PDB entry 5M5W | electron microscopy, 3.80 A resolution | chains A and S of the 16 polymer chains in the assembly

[Chain A]
Name: DNA-directed RNA polymerase I subunit RPA190
From: Saccharomyces cerevisiae S288c
Notes: EC 2.7.7.6
Reference sequence: P10964 (RPA1_YEAST); numbering as in UniProt (aligned over 1-1664)
Chain sequence (1664 residues; row label = number of the first residue in the row):
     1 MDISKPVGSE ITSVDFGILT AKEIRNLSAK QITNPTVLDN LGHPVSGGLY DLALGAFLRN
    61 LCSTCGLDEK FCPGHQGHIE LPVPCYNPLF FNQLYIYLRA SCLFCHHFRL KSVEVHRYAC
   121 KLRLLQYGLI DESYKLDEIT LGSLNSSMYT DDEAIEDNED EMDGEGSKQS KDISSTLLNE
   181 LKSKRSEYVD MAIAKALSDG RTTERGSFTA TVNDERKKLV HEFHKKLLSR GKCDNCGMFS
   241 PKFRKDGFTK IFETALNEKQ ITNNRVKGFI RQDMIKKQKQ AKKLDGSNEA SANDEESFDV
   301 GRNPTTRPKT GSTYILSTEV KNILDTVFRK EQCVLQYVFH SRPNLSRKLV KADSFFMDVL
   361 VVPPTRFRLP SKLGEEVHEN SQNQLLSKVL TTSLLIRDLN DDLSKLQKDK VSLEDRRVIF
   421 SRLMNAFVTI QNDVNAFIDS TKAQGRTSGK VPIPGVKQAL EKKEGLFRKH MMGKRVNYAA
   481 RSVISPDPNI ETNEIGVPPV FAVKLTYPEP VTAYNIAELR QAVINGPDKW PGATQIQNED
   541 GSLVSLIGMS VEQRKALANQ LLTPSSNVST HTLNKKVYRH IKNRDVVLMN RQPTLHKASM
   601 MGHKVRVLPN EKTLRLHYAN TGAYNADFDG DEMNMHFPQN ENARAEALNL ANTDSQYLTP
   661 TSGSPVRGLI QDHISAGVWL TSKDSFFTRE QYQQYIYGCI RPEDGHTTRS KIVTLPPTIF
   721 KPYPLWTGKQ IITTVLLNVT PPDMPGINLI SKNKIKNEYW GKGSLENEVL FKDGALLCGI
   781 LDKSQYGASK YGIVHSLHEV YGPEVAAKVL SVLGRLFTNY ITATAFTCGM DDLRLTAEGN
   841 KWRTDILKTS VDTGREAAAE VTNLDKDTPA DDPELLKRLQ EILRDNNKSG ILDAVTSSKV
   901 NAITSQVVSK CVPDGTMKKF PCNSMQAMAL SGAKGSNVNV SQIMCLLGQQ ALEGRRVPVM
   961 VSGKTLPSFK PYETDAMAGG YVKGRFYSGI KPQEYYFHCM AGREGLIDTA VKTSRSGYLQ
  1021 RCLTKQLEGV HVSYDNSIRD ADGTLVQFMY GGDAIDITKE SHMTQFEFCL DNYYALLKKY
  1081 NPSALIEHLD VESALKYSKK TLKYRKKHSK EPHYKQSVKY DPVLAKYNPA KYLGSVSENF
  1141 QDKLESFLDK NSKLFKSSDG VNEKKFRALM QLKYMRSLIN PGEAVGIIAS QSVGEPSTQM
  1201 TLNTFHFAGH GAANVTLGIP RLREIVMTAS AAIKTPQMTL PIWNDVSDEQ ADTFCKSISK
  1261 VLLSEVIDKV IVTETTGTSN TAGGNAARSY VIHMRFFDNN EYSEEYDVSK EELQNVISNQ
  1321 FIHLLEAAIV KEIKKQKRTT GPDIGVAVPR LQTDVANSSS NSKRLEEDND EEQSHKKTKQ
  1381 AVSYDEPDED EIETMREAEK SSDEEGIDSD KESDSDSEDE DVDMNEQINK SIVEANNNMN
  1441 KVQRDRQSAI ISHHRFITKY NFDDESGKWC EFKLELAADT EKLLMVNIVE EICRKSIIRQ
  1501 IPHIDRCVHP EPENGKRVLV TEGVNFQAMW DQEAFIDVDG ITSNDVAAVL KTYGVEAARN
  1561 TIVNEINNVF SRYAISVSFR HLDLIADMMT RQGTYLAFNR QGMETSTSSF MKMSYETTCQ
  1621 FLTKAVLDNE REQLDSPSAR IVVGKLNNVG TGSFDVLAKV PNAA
Disordered / not traced: 144-170, 271-311, 407-416, 1154-1159, 1208-1213, 1353-1432, 1664
UniProt features mapped onto this chain:
  - region: Pro992 to Glu1004 (Bridging helix)
  - binding site (Zn(2+)): Cys62, Cys65, Cys72, His75, Cys102, Cys105, Cys233, Cys236
  - binding site (Mg(2+)): Asp627, Asp629, Asp631
  - modified residue (Phosphoserine): Ser889, Ser1636
Metal / ion sites: Zn2+ site 1: Cys62, Cys65, Cys72, His75; Zn2+ site 2: Cys102, Cys105, Cys233, Cys236
Reported in the primary citation:
  - conformationally variable residues (order/disorder transition): Ala443 to Gly455, Thr1013

[Chain S]
Molecule: Non-template strand
Sequence (70 nucleotides; row label = number of the first residue in the row):
     1 GGTTTAGTCA TGGAGTACAA GTGTGAGGAA AAGTAGTTGG CGTAGCAGGA GAAGTAAAGC
    61 AGTTGAAGAC
Disordered / not traced: 1-52

[Chain A / chain S interface]
Residue-residue contacts (6):
  Arg99(A) with DG59(S), phosphate contact; DC60(S), salt bridge to the phosphate
  His221(A) with DA58(S), phosphate contact
  Thr1228(A) with DA56(S), phosphate contact
  Ser1230(A) with DA56(S), phosphate contact
  Gln1601(A) with DA57(S), phosphate contact
Other interface residues (no listed pair), chain A (7 interface residues in all): Tyr95, Ile96

[Summary]
The interface between chain A and chain S involves 7 residues on one side and 5 on the other, with 1 salt
bridge. Its one salt-bridged contact is Arg99(A)-DC60(S). UniProt lists 8 Zn2+-binding residues and 3
Mg2+-binding residues on chain A. From the paper: conformational variability at Ala443(A) and Thr1013(A).
Here chain A is DNA-directed RNA polymerase I subunit RPA190 (Saccharomyces cerevisiae S288c) and chain S is
Non-template strand. Entry 5M5W (RNA Polymerase I open complex) was determined by electron microscopy (same
publication as 5M5X, 5M5Y and 5M64).
